Entry 7RWI (X-ray diffraction, 3.70 A resolution); this record covers chains C and G of the 8 polymer chains in the assembly.

== Chain C ==
Name: DNA-directed RNA polymerase subunit beta
From: Mycobacterium tuberculosis
Notes: EC 2.7.7.6
UniProt: P9WGY8 (RPOB_MYCTO); residue numbers follow UniProt; this construct covers 1-1178
Chain sequence (1178 residues; each row starts with the number of its first residue):
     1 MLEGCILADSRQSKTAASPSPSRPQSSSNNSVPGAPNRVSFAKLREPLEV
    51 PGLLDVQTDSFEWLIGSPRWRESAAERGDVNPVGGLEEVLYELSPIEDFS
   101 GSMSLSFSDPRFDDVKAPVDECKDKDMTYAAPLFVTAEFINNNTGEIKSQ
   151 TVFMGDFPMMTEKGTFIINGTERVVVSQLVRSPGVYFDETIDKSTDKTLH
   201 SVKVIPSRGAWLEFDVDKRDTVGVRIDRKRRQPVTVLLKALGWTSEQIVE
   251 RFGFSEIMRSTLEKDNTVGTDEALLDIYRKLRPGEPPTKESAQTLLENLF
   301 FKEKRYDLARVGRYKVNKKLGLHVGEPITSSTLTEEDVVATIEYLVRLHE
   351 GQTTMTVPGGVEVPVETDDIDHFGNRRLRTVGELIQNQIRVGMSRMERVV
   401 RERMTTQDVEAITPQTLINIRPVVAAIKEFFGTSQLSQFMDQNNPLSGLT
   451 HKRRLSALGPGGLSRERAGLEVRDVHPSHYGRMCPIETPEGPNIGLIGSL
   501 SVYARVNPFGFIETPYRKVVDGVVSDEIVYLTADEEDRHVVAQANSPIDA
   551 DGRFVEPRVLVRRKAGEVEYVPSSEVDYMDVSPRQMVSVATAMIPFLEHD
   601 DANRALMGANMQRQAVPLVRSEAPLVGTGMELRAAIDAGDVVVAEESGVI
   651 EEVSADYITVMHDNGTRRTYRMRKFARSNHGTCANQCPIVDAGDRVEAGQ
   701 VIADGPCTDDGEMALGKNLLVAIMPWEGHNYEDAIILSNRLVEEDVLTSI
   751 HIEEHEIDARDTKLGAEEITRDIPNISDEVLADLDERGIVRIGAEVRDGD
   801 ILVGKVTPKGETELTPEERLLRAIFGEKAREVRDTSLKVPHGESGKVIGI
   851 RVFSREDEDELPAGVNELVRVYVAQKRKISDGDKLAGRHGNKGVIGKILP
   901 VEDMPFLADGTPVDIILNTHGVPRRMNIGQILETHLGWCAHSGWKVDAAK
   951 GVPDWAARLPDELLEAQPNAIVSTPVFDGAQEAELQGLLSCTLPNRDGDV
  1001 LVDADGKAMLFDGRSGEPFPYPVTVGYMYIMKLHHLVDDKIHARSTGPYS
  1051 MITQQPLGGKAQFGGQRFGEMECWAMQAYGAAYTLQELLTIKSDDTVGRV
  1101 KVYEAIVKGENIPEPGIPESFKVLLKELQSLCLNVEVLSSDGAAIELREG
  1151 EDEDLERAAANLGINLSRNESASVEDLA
Unresolved in the structure: 1-27, 1154-1178
Ligand contacts: 7US ((3aM,9S,10bP,14S,15R,16S,17R,18R,19R,20S,21S,25R)-6,18,20-trihydroxy-14-methoxy-7,9,15,17,19,21,25-heptamethyl-1'-[2-(2-methyl-5-nitro-1H-imidazol-1-yl)ethyl]-5,10,26-trioxo-3,5,9,10-tetrahydrospiro[9,4-(epoxypentadecanoimino)furo[2',3':7,8]naphtho[1,2-d]imidazole-2,4'-piperidin]-16-yl acetate): Arg173, Val176, Gln435, Leu436, Ser437, Gln438, Phe439, Met440, Asp441, His451, Arg454, Ser456, Leu458, Arg465, Pro489, Asn493, Ile497, Arg613, His680

== Chain G ==
Molecule: T DNA
Sequence (23 nucleotides; each row starts with the number of its first residue):
     1 CCTGCATCCGTGAGTCGAGGGTG
Unresolved in the structure: 1-3, 19-23

== Chain C / chain G interface ==
Residue-residue contacts - 6 pairs, chain C then chain G:
  Lys218(C) with DT7(G), salt bridge to the phosphate
  Arg219(C) with DA6(G), phosphate contact
  Gly1059(C) with DA18(G), phosphate contact
  Lys1060(C) with DA18(G), hydrogen bond to the phosphate
  Arg1067(C) with DC16(G), salt bridge to the phosphate; DG17(G), phosphate contact
Other interface residues (no listed pair), chain C (9 interface residues in all): Ser194, Asp1039, Ala1061, Met1071
Other interface residues (no listed pair), chain G (6 interface residues in all): DT15

== In short ==
The interface between chain C and chain G involves 9 residues on one side and 6 on the other; the contacts
include 1 hydrogen bond and 2 salt bridges. Polar contacts include Lys1060(C)-DA18(G), Lys218(C)-DT7(G) and
Arg1067(C)-DC16(G). Chain C binds compound 7US.
Here chain C is DNA-directed RNA polymerase subunit beta (Mycobacterium tuberculosis) and chain G is T DNA.
Entry 7RWI (Mycobacterium tuberculosis RNA polymerase sigma L holoenzyme open promoter complex containing
TNP-2198) was determined by X-ray diffraction.
